Entry 7EJ0 (electron microscopy, 3.20 A resolution); this record covers chains A and B of the 5 polymer chains in the assembly.

[Chain A]
Molecule: Guanine nucleotide-binding protein G(o) subunit alpha
Organism: Homo sapiens
Reference sequence: P09471 (GNAO_HUMAN); residues 1-354 here = UniProt positions 1-354
Sequence (354 residues; each row starts with the number of its first residue):
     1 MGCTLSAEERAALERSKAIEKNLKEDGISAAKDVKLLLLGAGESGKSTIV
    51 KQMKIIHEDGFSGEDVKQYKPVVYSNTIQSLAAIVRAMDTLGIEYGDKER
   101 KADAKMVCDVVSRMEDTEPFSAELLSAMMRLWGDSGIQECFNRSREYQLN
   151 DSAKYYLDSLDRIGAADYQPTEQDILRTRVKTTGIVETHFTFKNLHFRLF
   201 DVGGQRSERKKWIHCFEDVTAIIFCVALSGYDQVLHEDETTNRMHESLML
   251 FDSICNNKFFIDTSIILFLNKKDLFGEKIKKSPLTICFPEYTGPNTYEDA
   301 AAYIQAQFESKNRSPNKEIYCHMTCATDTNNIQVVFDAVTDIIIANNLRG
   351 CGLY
Not modelled in the structure: 1-3, 55-181, 235-241
Curated features (UniProtKB/Swiss-Prot):
  - region: Lys35 to Thr48 (G1 motif), Asp174 to Thr182 (G2 motif), Phe197 to Arg206 (G3 motif), Ile266 to Asp273 (G4 motif), Thr324 to Thr329 (G5 motif)
  - binding site (GTP): Glu43, Lys46, Ser47, Thr48, Ser152, Leu176, Arg177, Thr178, Arg179, Asn270, Asp273, Cys325
  - binding site (Mg(2+)): Ser47, Thr182
  - modified residue: Arg179 (ADP-ribosylarginine), Gln205 (5-glutamyl histamine), Cys351 (ADP-ribosylcysteine)
  - lipidation: Gly2 (N-myristoyl glycine), Cys3 (S-palmitoyl cysteine), Cys351 (S-palmitoyl cysteine)
  - natural variant: Gly40 (G40R: In DEE17 and NEDIM; G40W: Found in a patient with intractable early-onset epilepsy), Ser47 (S47G: In NEDIM), Gln52 (Q52P: Found in a patient with intractable early-onset epilepsy; Q52R: In DEE17), Ile56 (I56T: In NEDIM), Asp174 (D174G: In DEE17), Thr191 to Phe197 (deletion: In DEE17), Gly203 (G203R: In DEE17), Arg209 (R209C: In DEE17 and NEDIM; R209G: In NEDIM; R209H: In NEDIM; R209L: In NEDIM), Ala227 (A227V: In NEDIM), Glu246 (E246G: In NEDIM; E246K: In NEDIM), Ile279 (I279N: In DEE17)
  - mutagenesis: Cys351 (C351A: Strong loss of binding to ADGRG3)

[Chain B]
Molecule: Guanine nucleotide-binding protein G(I)/G(S)/G(T) subunit beta-1
Organism: Homo sapiens
Reference sequence: P62873 (GBB1_HUMAN); numbering as in UniProt (aligned over 2-340)
Sequence (349 residues; each row starts with the number of its first residue; numbers below 1 keep their minus sign (His-8 is residue -8)):
    -8 HHHHHHGSSGSELDQLRQEAEQLKNQIRDARKACADATLSQITNNIDPVG
    42 RIQMRTRRTLRGHLAKIYAMHWGTDSRLLVSASQDGKLIIWDSYTTNKVH
    92 AIPLRSSWVMTCAYAPSGNYVACGGLDNICSIYNLKTREGNVRVSRELAG
   142 HTGYLSCCRFLDDNQIVTSSGDTTCALWDIETGQQTTTFTGHTGDVMSLS
   192 LAPDTRLFVSGACDASAKLWDVREGMCRQTFTGHESDINAICFFPNGNAF
   242 ATGSDDATCRLFDLRADQELMTYSHDNIICGITSVSFSKSGRLLLAGYDD
   292 FNCNVWDALKADRAGVLAGHDNRVSCLGVTDDGMAVATGSWDSFLKIWN
Not modelled in the structure: -8 to 5
Construct notes: expression tag (-8 to 1)
Disulfides: Cys121-Cys149
Curated features (UniProtKB/Swiss-Prot):
  - modified residue: Ser2 (N-acetylserine), His266 (Phosphohistidine)
  - natural variant: Leu30 (L30F: In MRD42; uncertain significance), Arg52 (R52G: In MRD42), Gly64 (G64V: In MRD42), Asp76 (D76E: In MRD42; D76G: In MRD42), Gly77 (G77S: In MRD42), Lys78 (K78R: In MRD42), Ile80 (I80N: In MRD42; I80T: In MRD42), His91 (H91R: In MRD42; uncertain significance), Ala92 (A92T: In MRD42), Pro94 (P94S: In MRD42), Leu95 (L95P: In MRD42), Arg96 (R96L: In MRD42), 5 further natural variant entries in UniProt

[How chain A and chain B interact]
Pairs across the interface - 30 pairs, chain A then chain B:
  Leu13(A) - Asn88(B)
  Arg15(A) - Val90(B)  hydrogen bond (side chain-backbone)
  Ser16(A) - Asn88(B)  hydrogen bond
  Ser16(A) - Lys89(B)
  Ile19(A) - Lys89(B)
  Glu20(A) - Gly53(B)
  Glu20(A) - Lys89(B)  salt bridge
  Leu23(A) - Gly53(B)
  Leu23(A) - Lys78(B)
  Asp26(A) - Lys78(B)  salt bridge
  Gly27(A) - Leu55(B)
  Lys35(A) - Trp99(B)
  Thr183(A) - Asn119(B)
  Thr183(A) - Thr143(B)
  Gly184(A) - Asn119(B)
  Ile185(A) - Trp99(B)
  Glu187(A) - Trp99(B)  hydrogen bond
  Phe200(A) - Trp99(B)  hydrophobic
  Gln205(A) - Gly144(B)
  Gln205(A) - Tyr145(B)  hydrogen bond (side chain-backbone)
  Ser207(A) - Tyr145(B)
  Ser207(A) - Asp186(B)  hydrogen bond
  Lys211(A) - Met188(B)
  His214(A) - Lys57(B)
  His214(A) - Tyr59(B)  hydrogen bond
  Cys215(A) - Tyr59(B)  hydrogen bond
  Cys215(A) - Gln75(B)  hydrogen bond (backbone-side chain)
  Cys215(A) - Trp99(B)
  Phe216(A) - Trp99(B)  hydrophobic
  Glu217(A) - Lys57(B)  salt bridge
Interface residues without a listed pair, chain A (24 interface residues in all): Arg198, Trp212, Asp218
Interface residues without a listed pair, chain B (23 interface residues in all): Ile80, His91, Ser98, Leu117, His142, Asp228, Trp332

[In short]
24 residues of chain A face 23 of chain B across their interface, with 8 hydrogen bonds and 3 salt bridges.
Polar contacts include Glu20(A)-Lys89(B), Asp26(A)-Lys78(B) and Glu217(A)-Lys57(B). From UniProt: 12
GTP-binding residues, Mg2+-binding residues Ser47(A) and Thr182(A) and one mutagenesis site on chain A.
Chain A is Guanine nucleotide-binding protein G(o) subunit alpha and chain B is Guanine nucleotide-binding
protein G(I)/G(S)/G(T) subunit beta-1, both from Homo sapiens; the structure, Structure of the
alpha2A-adrenergic receptor GoA signaling complex, was determined by electron microscopy (same publication as
7EJ8, 7EJA and 7EJK).
